PDB entry 5L54 | X-ray diffraction, 2.80 A resolution | chains O and U of the 28 polymer chains in the assembly

Chain O:
Name: Proteasome subunit alpha type-2
From: Saccharomyces cerevisiae (strain ATCC 204508 / S288c)
Notes: EC 3.4.25.1
UniProtKB: P23639 (PSA2_YEAST); residues 1-250 here = UniProt positions 1-250
Amino-acid sequence (250 residues; each row starts with the number of its first residue):
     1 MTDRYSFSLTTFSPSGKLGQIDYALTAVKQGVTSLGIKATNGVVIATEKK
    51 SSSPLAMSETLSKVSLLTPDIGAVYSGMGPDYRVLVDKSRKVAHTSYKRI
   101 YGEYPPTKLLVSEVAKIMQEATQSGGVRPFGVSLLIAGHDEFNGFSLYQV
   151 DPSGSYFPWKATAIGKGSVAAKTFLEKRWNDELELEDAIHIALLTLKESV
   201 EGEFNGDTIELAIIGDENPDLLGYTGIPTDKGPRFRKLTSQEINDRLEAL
Curated features (UniProtKB/Swiss-Prot):
  - cross-link: Lys108 (Glycyl lysine isopeptide (Lys-Gly) (interchain with G-Cter in ubiquitin))

Chain U:
Name: Proteasome subunit alpha type-1
From: Saccharomyces cerevisiae (strain ATCC 204508 / S288c)
Notes: EC 3.4.25.1
UniProtKB: P21243 (PSA1_YEAST); residues -8 to 243 here correspond to UniProt positions 1-252 (UniProt number = residue number + 9)
Amino-acid sequence (252 residues; each row starts with the number of its first residue; numbers below 1 keep their minus sign (Met-8 is residue -8)):
    -8 MSGAAAASAAGYDRHITIFSPEGRLYQVEYAFKATNQTNINSLAVRGKDC
    42 TVVISQKKVPDKLLDPTTVSYIFCISRTIGMVVNGPIPDARNAALRAKAE
    92 AAEFRYKYGYDMPCDVLAKRMANLSQIYTQRAYMRPLGVILTFVSVDEEL
   142 GPSIYKTDPAGYYVGYKATATGPKQQEITTNLENHFKKSKIDHINEESWE
   192 KVVEFAITHMIDALGTEFSKNDLEVGVATKDKFFTLSAENIEERLVAIAE
   242 QD
Unresolved in the structure: -8 to 1, 243

Chain O / chain U interface:
Contacting residue pairs - 67 pairs, chain O then chain U:
  Asp3(O) - Arg122(U)
  Asp3(O) - Tyr124(U)
  Tyr5(O) - Ile7(U)
  Tyr5(O) - Ala123(U)  hydrophobic
  Tyr5(O) - Tyr124(U)  hydrophobic
  Leu9(O) - Ile9(U)  hydrophobic
  Leu9(O) - Ala123(U)  hydrophobic
  Gln20(O) - Ile9(U)
  Gln20(O) - Phe10(U)  hydrogen bond (side chain-backbone)
  Tyr23(O) - Phe10(U)
  Tyr23(O) - Ser11(U)
  Tyr23(O) - Pro12(U)  hydrophobic
  Tyr23(O) - Gly14(U)
  Ala24(O) - Phe10(U)  hydrophobic
  Thr26(O) - Pro12(U)
  Thr26(O) - Glu13(U)
  Ala27(O) - Gly14(U)
  Ser52(O) - Tyr153(U)  hydrogen bond
  Ser53(O) - Thr170(U)
  Ser53(O) - Glu174(U)
  Pro54(O) - Lys158(U)  hydrogen bond (backbone-side chain)
  Pro54(O) - Glu174(U)
  Leu55(O) - Tyr157(U)
  Leu55(O) - Lys158(U)  hydrogen bond (backbone-backbone)
  Leu55(O) - Ala159(U)
  Leu55(O) - Thr170(U)
  Leu55(O) - Leu173(U)  hydrophobic
  Leu55(O) - Phe177(U)  hydrophobic
  Ala56(O) - Gly156(U)
  Ala56(O) - Tyr157(U)  hydrophobic
  Met57(O) - Arg37(U)
  Met57(O) - Val155(U)
  Met57(O) - Gly156(U)  hydrogen bond (backbone-backbone)
  Met57(O) - Tyr157(U)
  Met57(O) - Lys158(U)
  Thr60(O) - Tyr146(U)
  Thr60(O) - Val155(U)
  Thr60(O) - Gly156(U)  hydrogen bond (side chain-backbone)
  Leu61(O) - Val155(U)  hydrophobic
  Met78(O) - Phe10(U)  hydrophobic
  Met78(O) - Leu16(U)  hydrophobic
  Pro80(O) - Gln117(U)
  Pro80(O) - Ala151(U)
  Pro80(O) - Gly152(U)
  Pro80(O) - Tyr153(U)
  Asp81(O) - Gln117(U)
  Arg83(O) - Ala113(U)  hydrogen bond (side chain-backbone)
  Arg83(O) - Asn114(U)
  Arg83(O) - Gly152(U)  hydrogen bond (side chain-backbone)
  Arg83(O) - Tyr154(U)
  Val84(O) - Asn114(U)
  Val84(O) - Gln117(U)
  Asp87(O) - Lys110(U)  salt bridge
  Asp87(O) - Asn114(U)
  Gly126(O) - Arg122(U)
  Gly126(O) - Ala123(U)  hydrogen bond (backbone-backbone)
  Val127(O) - Gln121(U)
  Val127(O) - Arg122(U)
  Arg128(O) - Thr8(U)
  Arg128(O) - Phe10(U)
  Arg128(O) - Leu16(U)
  Arg128(O) - Thr120(U)  hydrogen bond (side chain-backbone)
  Arg128(O) - Gln121(U)  hydrogen bond (backbone-backbone)
  Pro129(O) - Phe10(U)
  Pro129(O) - Gln121(U)
  Phe130(O) - Gln121(U)
  Gly131(O) - Phe10(U)
Interface residues without a listed pair, chain O (30 interface residues in all): Thr2, Ala121
Interface residues without a listed pair, chain U (34 interface residues in all): Thr160

Overview:
The interface between chain O and chain U involves 30 residues on one side and 34 on the other, with 11
hydrogen bonds and 1 salt bridge. Polar contacts include Asp87(O)-Lys110(U), Gln20(O)-Phe10(U) and
Ser52(O)-Tyr153(U).
Here chain O is Proteasome subunit alpha type-2 and chain U is Proteasome subunit alpha type-1, both from
Saccharomyces cerevisiae (strain ATCC 204508 / S288c). Entry 5L54 (Yeast 20S proteasome in complex with
epoxyketone inhibitor 16) was determined by X-ray diffraction (same publication as 5L52, 5L55, 5L5A, 5L5B,
5L5D, 5L5E and 30 further entries).
